Entry 8Z15 (X-ray diffraction, 2.55 A resolution); this record covers chain A.

[Chain A]
Molecule: Flavin-dependent monooxygenase
Source organism: Streptomyces ardesiacus
Reference sequence: A0A7T1BYC5 (A0A7T1BYC5_STRSQ); numbering as in UniProt (aligned over 1-432)
Chain sequence (432 residues; each row starts with the number of its first residue):
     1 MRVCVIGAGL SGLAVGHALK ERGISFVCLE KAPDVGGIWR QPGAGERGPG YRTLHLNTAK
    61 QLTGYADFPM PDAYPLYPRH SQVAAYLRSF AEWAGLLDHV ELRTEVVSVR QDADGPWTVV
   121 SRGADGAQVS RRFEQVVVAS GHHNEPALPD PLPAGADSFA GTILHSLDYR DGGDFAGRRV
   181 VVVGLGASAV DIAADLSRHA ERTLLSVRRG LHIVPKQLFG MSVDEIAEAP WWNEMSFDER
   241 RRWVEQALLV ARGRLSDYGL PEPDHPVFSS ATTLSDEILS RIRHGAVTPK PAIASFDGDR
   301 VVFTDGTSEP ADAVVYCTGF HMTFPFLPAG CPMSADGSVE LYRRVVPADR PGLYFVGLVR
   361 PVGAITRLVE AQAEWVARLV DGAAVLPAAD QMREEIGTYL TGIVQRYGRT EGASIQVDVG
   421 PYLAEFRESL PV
Unresolved in the structure: 427-432
Construct notes: conflict Met333 (Val in A0A7T1BYC5)
Ligand contacts:
  - A1D7V ((NZ)-N-[2-[6-(3-methylbut-2-enyl)-1H-indol-3-yl]ethylidene]hydroxylamine): Val214, Val223, Ile226, Val244, Phe268, Thr272, Leu274, Arg360, Pro361, Val362
  - FAD (flavin-adenine dinucleotide): Ile6, Gly7, Gly9, Leu10, Ser11, Leu29, Glu30, Lys31, Gly37, Ile38, Trp39, Pro49, Gly50, Leu54, His55, Leu56, Asn57, Thr58, Thr63, Thr104, Glu105, Val106, Ala139, Ser140, Gly141, His143, Phe326, Ala364, Ile365
  - NADP (NAP; NADP nicotinamide-adenine-dinucleotide phosphate): Tyr51, Leu54, His55, Leu56, Asn57, His143, Pro149, Val183, Gly184, Leu185, Gly186, Ala187, Ser188, Asp191, Arg208, Arg209, Leu211, Cys317, Thr318, Gly319, Phe320, Arg360

[In short]
Bound to chain A: flavin-adenine dinucleotide, NADP and compound A1D7V.
Chain A is Flavin-dependent monooxygenase (Streptomyces ardesiacus); the structure, Crystal structure of
DiatB-NADP-6-DMAIAOx complex, was determined by X-ray diffraction together with 8Z12, 8Z13, 8Z14 and 8Z16 from
the same study.
